6J2N - chains K and L of the 47 polymer chains in the assembly; structure by electron microscopy, 7.50 A resolution (low resolution: residue-level contacts below are approximate; hydrogen-bond / salt-bridge calls are withheld).

# Chain K
Molecule: 26S protease regulatory subunit 6B homolog
From: Saccharomyces cerevisiae S288c
UniProt: P33298 (PRS6B_YEAST); numbering as in UniProt (aligned over 1-428)
Amino-acid sequence (428 residues; row label = number of the first residue in the row):
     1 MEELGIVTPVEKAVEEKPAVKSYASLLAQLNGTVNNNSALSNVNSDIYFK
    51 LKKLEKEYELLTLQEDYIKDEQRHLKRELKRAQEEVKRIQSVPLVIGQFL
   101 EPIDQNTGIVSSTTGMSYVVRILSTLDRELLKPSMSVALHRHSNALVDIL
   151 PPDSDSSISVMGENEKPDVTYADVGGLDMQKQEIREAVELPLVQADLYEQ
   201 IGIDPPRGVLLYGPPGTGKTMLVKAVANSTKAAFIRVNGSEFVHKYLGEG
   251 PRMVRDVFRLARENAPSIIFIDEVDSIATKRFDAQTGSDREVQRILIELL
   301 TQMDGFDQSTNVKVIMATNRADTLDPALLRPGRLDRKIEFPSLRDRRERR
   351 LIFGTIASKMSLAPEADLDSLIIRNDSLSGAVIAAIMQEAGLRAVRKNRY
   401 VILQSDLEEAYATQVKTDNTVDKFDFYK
Unresolved in the structure: 1-47
UniProt features mapped onto this chain:
  - binding site (ATP): G213 to T220
  - modified residue: M1 (N-acetylmethionine)
  - cross-link: K280 (Glycyl lysine isopeptide (Lys-Gly) (interchain with G-Cter in ubiquitin))

# Chain L
Molecule: 26S protease subunit RPT4
From: Saccharomyces cerevisiae S288c
UniProt: P53549 (PRS10_YEAST); numbering as in UniProt (aligned over 1-437)
Amino-acid sequence (437 residues; row label = number of the first residue in the row):
     1 MSEEQDPLLAGLGETSGDNHTQQSHEQQPEQPQETEEHHEEEPSRVDPEQ
    51 EAHNKALNQFKRKLLEHRRYDDQLKQRRQNIRDLEKLYDKTENDIKALQS
   101 IGQLIGEVMKELSEEKYIVKASSGPRYIVGVRNSVDRSKLKKGVRVTLDI
   151 TTLTIMRILPRETDPLVYNMTSFEQGEITFDGIGGLTEQIRELREVIELP
   201 LKNPEIFQRVGIKPPKGVLLYGPPGTGKTLLAKAVAATIGANFIFSPASG
   251 IVDKYIGESARIIREMFAYAKEHEPCIIFMDEVDAIGGRRFSEGTSADRE
   301 IQRTLMELLTQMDGFDNLGQTKIIMATNRPDTLDPALLRPGRLDRKVEIP
   351 LPNEAGRLEIFKIHTAKVKKTGEFDFEAAVKMSDGFNGADIRNCATEAGF
   401 FAIRDDRDHINPDDLMKAVRKVAEVKKLEGTIEYQKL
Unresolved in the structure: 1-66, 428-437
UniProt features mapped onto this chain:
  - binding site (ATP): G222 to T229
  - modified residue: S2 (N-acetylserine)

# How chain K and chain L interact
Contacting residue pairs - 92 pairs, chain K then chain L:
  V92(K) - T152(L)
  V92(K) - L153(L)
  V92(K) - T154(L)
  L94(K) - Y127(L)
  L94(K) - I128(L)
  V95(K) - Y127(L)
  V95(K) - I128(L)
  I96(K) - I118(L)
  I96(K) - R126(L)
  I96(K) - I128(L)
  T113(K) - P125(L)
  T113(K) - R126(L)
  T114(K) - P125(L)
  L150(K) - L112(L)
  L150(K) - I118(L)
  L150(K) - I128(L)
  D153(K) - M109(L)
  D153(K) - K110(L)
  D153(K) - K142(L)
  D155(K) - K142(L)
  D155(K) - R264(L)
  S156(K) - R264(L)
  I158(K) - I256(L)
  V160(K) - R264(L)
  V160(K) - R303(L)
  E163(K) - F315(L)
  N164(K) - F315(L)
  P215(K) - R339(L)
  G216(K) - R339(L)
  K224(K) - D313(L)
  K224(K) - G314(L)
  R236(K) - T310(L)
  R236(K) - G314(L)
  R236(K) - F315(L)
  N238(K) - M306(L)
  N238(K) - T310(L)
  S240(K) - E293(L)
  S240(K) - Q302(L)
  S240(K) - R303(L)
  S240(K) - M306(L)
  E241(K) - R303(L)
  E241(K) - M306(L)
  V243(K) - R299(L)
  V243(K) - R303(L)
  H244(K) - I256(L)
  H244(K) - G257(L)
  H244(K) - R299(L)
  K245(K) - D253(L)
  K245(K) - K254(L)
  K245(K) - Y255(L)
  K245(K) - I256(L)
  K245(K) - R299(L)
  K245(K) - E300(L)
  Y246(K) - I256(L)
  E273(K) - E293(L)
  E273(K) - M306(L)
  D275(K) - S292(L)
  S276(K) - E293(L)
  S276(K) - G294(L)
  T279(K) - R290(L)
  T279(K) - S292(L)
  Q285(K) - A297(L)
  S288(K) - R299(L)
  D289(K) - T295(L)
  D289(K) - A297(L)
  D289(K) - R299(L)
  R290(K) - R299(L)
  E291(K) - R299(L)
  N319(K) - E293(L)
  K359(K) - G211(L)
  M360(K) - V210(L)
  M360(K) - G211(L)
  M360(K) - I212(L)
  S361(K) - V210(L)
  M387(K) - I212(L)
  Q388(K) - I212(L)
  Q388(K) - K213(L)
  E389(K) - R345(L)
  G391(K) - I212(L)
  L392(K) - V196(L)
  L392(K) - I212(L)
  L392(K) - K213(L)
  L392(K) - P215(L)
  L392(K) - R345(L)
  V395(K) - E195(L)
  R396(K) - E192(L)
  R396(K) - E195(L)
  R396(K) - R345(L)
  Y400(K) - I206(L)
  Y400(K) - V210(L)
  T417(K) - K346(L)
  T420(K) - D331(L)
Other interface residues (no listed pair), chain K (64 interface residues in all): Q90, P93, A138, R141, P151, S157, E165, F242, D272, V292, R320, R393, N398, I402, Q414, N419
Other interface residues (no listed pair), chain L (54 interface residues in all): K116, R191, L199, P214, A260, S296, P330, P340

# Overview
The interface between chain K and chain L involves 64 residues on one side and 54 on the other. UniProt lists
8 ATP-binding residues on chain K; 8 ATP-binding residues on chain L.
Here chain K is 26S protease regulatory subunit 6B homolog and chain L is 26S protease subunit RPT4, both from
Saccharomyces cerevisiae S288c. Entry 6J2N (yeast proteasome in substrate-processing state (C3-b)) was
determined by electron microscopy together with 6J30, 6J2C, 6J2Q and 6J2X from the same study.
